Entry 2HJ9 (X-ray diffraction, 2.34 A resolution); this record covers chains A and D of the 4 polymer chains in the assembly.

# Chain A
Protein: Autoinducer 2-binding periplasmic protein luxP
Organism: Vibrio harveyi
UniProtKB: P54300 (LUXP_VIBHA); residues 27-365 here = UniProt positions 27-365
Chain sequence (339 residues; row label = number of the first residue in the row):
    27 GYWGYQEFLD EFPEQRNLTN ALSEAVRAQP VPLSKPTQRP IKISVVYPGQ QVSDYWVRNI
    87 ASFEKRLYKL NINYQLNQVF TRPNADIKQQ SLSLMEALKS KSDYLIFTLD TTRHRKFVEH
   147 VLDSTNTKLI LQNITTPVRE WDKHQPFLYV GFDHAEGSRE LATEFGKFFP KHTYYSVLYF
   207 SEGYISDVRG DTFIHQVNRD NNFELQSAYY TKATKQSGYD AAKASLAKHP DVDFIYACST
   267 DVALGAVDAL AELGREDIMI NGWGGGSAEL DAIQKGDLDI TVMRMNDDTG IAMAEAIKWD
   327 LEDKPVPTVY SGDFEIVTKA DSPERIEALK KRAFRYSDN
Ligand contacts: AI2 (3a-methyl-5,6-dihydro-furo[2,3-d][1,3,2]dioxaborole-2,2,6,6a-tetraol): Gln77, Ser79, Tyr81, Trp82, Asn159, Phe206, Arg215, Cys264, Ser265, Thr266, Trp289, Arg310

# Chain D
Protein: Autoinducer 2 sensor kinase/phosphatase luxQ
Organism: Vibrio harveyi
Notes: EC 3.1.3.-; fragment: periplasmic domain (residues 53-271)
UniProtKB: P54302 (LUXQ_VIBHA); residues 53-271 here = UniProt positions 53-271
Chain sequence (221 residues; numbered 51 to 271; the number before each row is that of its first residue):
    51 GSKQQTSALI HNIFDSHFAA IQIHHDSNSK SEVIRDFYTD RDTDVLNFFF LSIDQSDPSH
   111 TPEFRFLTDH KGIIWDDGNA HFYGVNDLIL DSLANRVSFS NNWYYINVMT SIGSRHMLVR
   171 RVPILDPSTG EVLGFSFNAV VLDNNFALME KLKSESNVDN VVLVANSVPL ANSLIGDEPY
   231 NVADVLQRKS SDKRLDKLLV IETPIVVNAV TTELCLLTVQ D
Not modelled in the structure: 51-57, 238-247, 271
What the authors report for this chain:
  - mutagenesis - S81R, A221P: decreased signaling in response to AI-2
  - mutagenesis - L59A, L59F, M199V, K203R: decreased catalytic activity
  - mutagenesis - N152A, W153A: increased signaling in response to AI-2
  - mutagenesis - S81R, F132L, Y133A, F196A, A221P: decreased signaling in response to AI2
  - mutagenesis - N152A, W153A: increased signaling in response to AI2

# How chain A and chain D interact
Pairs across the interface - 22 pairs, chain A then chain D:
  Gly27(A) with Asn258(D)
  Arg165(A) with Ala259(D); Val260(D)
  Glu166(A) with Ala259(D)
  Tyr205(A) with Val182(D), hydrophobic
  Glu208(A) with Leu175(D)
  Asp213(A) with Phe149(D)
  Asp217(A) with Ser148(D); Arg171(D), salt bridge
  His221(A) with Asn145(D); Ser148(D)
  Glu230(A) with Lys121(D), salt bridge
  Leu231(A) with His120(D)
  Ala234(A) with Glu181(D); Val182(D), hydrogen bond (backbone-backbone)
  Tyr235(A) with Thr179(D); Gly180(D); Glu181(D)
  Tyr236(A) with Leu175(D), hydrophobic; Gly180(D), hydrogen bond (backbone-backbone); Val182(D), hydrophobic
  Lys254(A) with Glu181(D), salt bridge
Other interface residues (no listed pair), chain A (18 interface residues in all): Thr218, Gln232, Ser233, His255
Other interface residues (no listed pair), chain D (15 interface residues in all): Pro173
From the paper, about this interface:
  - hot spots on chain A (mutagenesis) - T138A, R139A, F143A, W167A: decreased signaling
  - hot spots on chain A (mutagenesis) - W167A (RH = 3.5 +/- 0.1 nm): abolished binding to AI-2
  - hot spots on chain D (mutagenesis) - F132A (RH = 3.4 +/- 0.1 nm): abolished binding to AI-2
  - hot spots on chain D (mutagenesis) - F132A: decreased signaling

# Overview
18 residues of chain A and 15 residues of chain D are in contact, with 2 hydrogen bonds and 3 salt bridges.
Among the polar pairs are Asp217(A)-Arg171(D), Glu230(A)-Lys121(D) and Lys254(A)-Glu181(D). The paper reports
that S81R, F132L and Y133A of chain D, among others, reduce signaling in response to AI2; L59A, L59F and M199V
of chain D, among others, reduce catalytic activity; 16 substitutions were tested in all.
Chain A is Autoinducer 2-binding periplasmic protein luxP and chain D is Autoinducer 2 sensor
kinase/phosphatase luxQ, both from Vibrio harveyi; the structure, Crystal structure of the Autoinducer-2-bound
form of Vibrio harveyi LuxP complexed with the periplasmic domain of ..., was determined by X-ray diffraction
together with 2HJE from the same study.
